Entry 2RL9 (X-ray diffraction, 2.40 A resolution); this record covers chains A and B.

[Chain A (and B)]
Protein: Cation-dependent mannose-6-phosphate receptor
Organism: Bos taurus
Notes: chain B of this document is another copy of the same molecule, construct and numbering; everything in this record applies to it too
UniProtKB: P11456 (MPRD_BOVIN); residues 1-154 here correspond to UniProt positions 29-182 (UniProt number = residue number + 28)
Amino-acid sequence (154 residues; each row starts with the number of its first residue):
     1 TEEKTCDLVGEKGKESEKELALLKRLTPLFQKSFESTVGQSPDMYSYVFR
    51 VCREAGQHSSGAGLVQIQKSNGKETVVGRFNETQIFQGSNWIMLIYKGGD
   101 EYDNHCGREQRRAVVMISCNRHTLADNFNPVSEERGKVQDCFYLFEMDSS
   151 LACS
Unresolved in the structure: 1-3, 38-42 (chain B: 1-3)
Disulfides: Cys-6/Cys-52, Cys-106/Cys-141, Cys-119/Cys-153
Glycans and other covalent adducts: N-acetylglucosamine (NAG) linked to Asn-81
Differences from the reference sequence: engineered mutation Gln-31 (Asn59 in P11456), Gln-57 (Asn85 in P11456), Gln-68 (Asn96 in P11456), Gln-87 (Asn115 in P11456)
Metal / ion sites: Mn2+: Asp-103 (together with 6-O-phosphono-alpha-D-mannopyranose)

[Interface between chain A and chain B]
Contacting residue pairs (39):
  Val-9(A) with Lys-137(B); Val-138(B), hydrophobic; Gln-139(B)
  Gly-10(A) with Val-138(B)
  Ser-16(A) with Glu-134(B), hydrogen bond; Lys-137(B)
  Lys-18(A) with Glu-133(B); Glu-134(B)
  Glu-19(A) with Lys-137(B), salt bridge
  Gln-84(A) with Lys-137(B)
  Phe-86(A) with Phe-142(B), hydrophobic
  Gln-87(A) with Leu-144(B)
  Gly-88(A) with Glu-146(B)
  Ser-89(A) with Glu-146(B), hydrogen bond
  Trp-91(A) with Met-116(B), hydrophobic; Leu-144(B), hydrophobic; Glu-146(B), hydrogen bond
  Met-93(A) with Met-93(B), hydrophobic
  Met-116(A) with Trp-91(B); Met-116(B), hydrophobic
  Glu-133(A) with Lys-18(B)
  Glu-134(A) with Ser-16(B), hydrogen bond; Lys-18(B)
  Gly-136(A) with Lys-14(B); Ser-16(B)
  Lys-137(A) with Val-9(B); Ser-16(B); Glu-19(B), salt bridge; Gln-84(B)
  Val-138(A) with Val-9(B), hydrophobic; Gly-10(B); Lys-14(B)
  Gln-139(A) with Val-9(B)
  Asp-140(A) with Gln-84(B)
  Phe-142(A) with Phe-86(B), hydrophobic
  Leu-144(A) with Gln-87(B)
  Glu-146(A) with Gly-88(B); Ser-89(B), hydrogen bond (side chain-backbone); Trp-91(B), hydrogen bond
Also at the interface, not in a pair above, chain A (24 interface residues in all): Val-131
Also at the interface, not in a pair above, chain B (24 interface residues in all): Glu-15, Gly-136

[Overview]
The chain A/chain B interface involves 24 residues from each chain, with 6 hydrogen bonds and 2 salt bridges.
Polar pairs include Glu-19(A)/Lys-137(B), Ser-16(A)/Glu-134(B) and Ser-89(A)/Glu-146(B). Covalently linked
N-acetylglucosamine: at Asn-81(A).
Chain A and chain B are both Cation-dependent mannose-6-phosphate receptor (Bos taurus); the structure,
Crystal Structure cation-dependent mannose 6-phosphate receptor at pH 6.5 bound to trimannoside, was
determined by X-ray diffraction, deposited together with 3CY4, 2RL7, 2RL8 and 2RLB.
